PDB entry 9I65 | electron microscopy, 4.10 A resolution (low resolution: residue-level contacts below are approximate; hydrogen-bond / salt-bridge calls are withheld) | chains F and I of the 9 polymer chains in the assembly

# Chain F (and I)
Protein: DUF4183 domain-containing protein
Organism: Cohnella sp. OV330
Notes: chain I of this document is another copy of the same molecule, construct and numbering; everything in this record applies to it too
UniProt: A0A1I1C8X4 (A0A1I1C8X4_9BACL); residues 1-136 here = UniProt positions 1-136
Chain sequence (136 residues; each row starts with the number of its first residue):
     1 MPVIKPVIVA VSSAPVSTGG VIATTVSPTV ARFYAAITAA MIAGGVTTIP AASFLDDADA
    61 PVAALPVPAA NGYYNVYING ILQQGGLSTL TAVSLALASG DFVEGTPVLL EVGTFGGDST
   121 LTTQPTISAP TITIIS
Not modelled in the structure: 1

# Chain F / chain I interface
Residue-residue contacts (49):
  K5(F) with S136(I)
  P6(F) with S136(I)
  I8(F) with I134(I)
  A10(F) with I132(I); I134(I)
  S12(F) with A129(I); P130(I); I132(I)
  S13(F) with A129(I); P130(I)
  A14(F) with I127(I); A129(I)
  P15(F) with I127(I); S128(I); P130(I)
  S17(F) with Q124(I)
  T18(F) with Q124(I)
  G19(F) with L121(I); Q124(I)
  I22(F) with I22(I); S119(I); T120(I); L121(I)
  T24(F) with G117(I); D118(I); S119(I)
  V26(F) with N71(I); F115(I)
  P28(F) with N71(I); G72(I); F115(I)
  V30(F) with Y73(I)
  R32(F) with Y74(I); N75(I); Q83(I); Q84(I)
  F33(F) with Q84(I)
  Y34(F) with Q84(I)
  D56(F) with Q84(I)
  D57(F) with Q84(I)
  Y77(F) with Y77(I); L82(I)
  N79(F) with I81(I)
  G80(F) with G80(I); I81(I)
  L109(F) with L82(I)
  F115(F) with F115(I)
  P125(F) with Q124(I)
  I132(F) with I132(I)
Interface residues without a listed pair, chain F (36 interface residues in all): V9, V11, S27, L55, A58, Y73, P107, I127
Interface residues without a listed pair, chain I (31 interface residues in all): V26, A70, G85, G86, T131

# In short
Chain F and chain I form an interface of 36 and 31 residues respectively.
Chain F and chain I are both DUF4183 domain-containing protein (Cohnella sp. OV330); the structure,
Recombinant F-ENA-2 fibers, was determined by electron microscopy, deposited together with 9N0B and 9HZE.
